9ERJ - chains A and D of the 6 polymer chains in the assembly; structure by electron microscopy, 2.90 A resolution.

# Chain A
Molecule: Na(+)-translocating ferredoxin:NAD(+) oxidoreductase complex subunit A
Source organism: Acetobacterium woodii DSM 1030
Notes: EC 7.2.1.2
Reference sequence: H6LC28 (RNFA_ACEWD); residue numbers follow UniProt; this construct covers 1-191
Amino-acid sequence (191 residues; each row starts with the number of its first residue):
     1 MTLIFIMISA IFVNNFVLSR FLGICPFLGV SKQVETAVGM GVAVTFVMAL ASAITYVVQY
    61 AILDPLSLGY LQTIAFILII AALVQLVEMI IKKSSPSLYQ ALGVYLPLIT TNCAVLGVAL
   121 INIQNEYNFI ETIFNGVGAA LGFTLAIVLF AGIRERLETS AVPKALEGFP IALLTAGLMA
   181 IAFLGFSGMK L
Ion coordination: 2Fe-2S cluster Fe: Cys25, Cys113 (shared with 2 residues of chain E); Na+ near Tyr105 (its only coordinating residue here)
Residues lining bound ligands: 2Fe-2S cluster (FES): Leu22, Ile24, Cys25, Pro26, Cys113
From the paper describing this entry:
  - mutagenesis - Y105A: decreased catalytic activity
  - mutagenesis - Y105A: decreased growth
  - mutagenesis - T110G: abolished growth
  - mutagenesis - T111G: unchanged growth
  - mutagenesis - Y105A, T111G: abolished growth in response to under 2 mM NaCl

# Chain D
Molecule: Na(+)-translocating ferredoxin:NAD(+) oxidoreductase complex subunit D
Source organism: Acetobacterium woodii DSM 1030
Notes: EC 7.2.1.2
Reference sequence: H6LC31 (RNFD_ACEWD); residue numbers follow UniProt; this construct covers 1-318
Amino-acid sequence (318 residues; each row starts with the number of its first residue):
     1 MNELNLTVSS SPHIRAKHST ASIMQNVIIA LLPALAVAGY VFGLWALALV AICVISSVAT
    61 EAVIQKLLKK PITVNDWSAV VTGVLLAFNL PINAPWWIGV VGSVFAIAIV KQCFGGLGQN
   121 FINPALAARA FLLASWPGHM TSTAYIPLTD TVTTATPLAL LKAGETGSMP STLDLFTGLN
   181 GVYGCIGEIS ALALLIGGLY LIYKGIISWR IPTIYLLTIA IFALLVGQDP IVHMVSGGVM
   241 LGAFFMATDY ASSPVTAKGQ IIYAIGCGLI TMIIRLYGGY PEGCSYSILL MNVATPLIER
   301 FTKERIYGVT KIKKEAKA
Covalently attached groups: flavin mononucleotide (FMN) linked to Thr156
Residues lining bound ligands:
  - FMN (flavin mononucleotide): Asn89, Arg129, Ser142, Tyr145, Leu158, Ala159, Gly184, Cys185, Glu188, Gly237, Gly238, Leu241, Met246, Tyr280, Pro281, Glu282, Gly283, Cys284, Ser285, Tyr286
  - riboflavin (RBF): Ile23, Met24, Val27, Ser78, Val81, Thr82, Leu85, Lys111, Leu117, Gly118, Asn120, Asn123, Pro124, Ala125, Ile206, Ile207, Phe245, Met246, Thr248, Asp249, Tyr250, Ala251
From the paper describing this entry:
  - mutagenesis - N123A, D249A: abolished growth
  - mutagenesis - N123A, D249A: abolished catalytic activity
  - mutagenesis - F245A: unchanged growth

# How chain A and chain D interact
Contacting residue pairs - 24 pairs, chain A then chain D:
  Leu149(A) with Val293(D), hydrophobic
  Gly152(A) with Pro296(D)
  Ile153(A) with Val293(D), hydrophobic
  Glu155(A) with Arg300(D), salt bridge
  Arg156(A) with Gly118(D); Asn120(D), hydrogen bond (side chain-backbone); Phe121(D); Ala251(D), hydrogen bond (side chain-backbone)
  Leu157(A) with Phe114(D), hydrophobic
  Ser160(A) with Gln119(D), hydrogen bond (side chain-backbone)
  Ala161(A) with Phe114(D); Gly115(D)
  Leu166(A) with Cys113(D)
  Ile171(A) with Cys113(D)
  Thr175(A) with Phe121(D)
  Leu178(A) with Phe121(D), hydrophobic
  Ala182(A) with Leu290(D)
  Phe183(A) with Leu290(D), hydrophobic
  Leu184(A) with Tyr280(D)
  Gly185(A) with Tyr280(D); Tyr286(D)
  Phe186(A) with Leu290(D), hydrophobic
  Met189(A) with Ile273(D), hydrophobic; Tyr277(D)
Other interface residues (no listed pair), chain A (27 interface residues in all): Val34, Glu35, Val148, Val162, Pro163, Met179, Ile181, Ser187, Gly188
Other interface residues (no listed pair), chain D (24 interface residues in all): Ile122, Ala130, Ile274, Gly278, Gly279, Leu289, Ala294, Leu297

# Summary
The interface between chain A and chain D involves 27 residues on one side and 24 on the other, with 3
hydrogen bonds and 1 salt bridge. Polar pairs include Glu155(A)-Arg300(D), Arg156(A)-Asn120(D) and
Arg156(A)-Ala251(D). The paper reports that Y105A and T111G of chain A abolish growth in response to under 2
mM NaCl; N123A and D249A of chain D abolish growth; 6 substitutions were tested in all.
Here chain A is Na(+)-translocating ferredoxin:NAD(+) oxidoreductase complex subunit A and chain D is
Na(+)-translocating ferredoxin:NAD(+) oxidoreductase complex subunit D, both from Acetobacterium woodii DSM
1030. Entry 9ERJ (Cryo-EM structure of sodium pumping Rnf complex from Acetobacterium woodii reduced with low
potential Ferredoxin) was determined by electron microscopy (same publication as 9ERI, 9ERK and 9ERL).
